8BFL - chains f and o of the 42 polymer chains in the assembly; structure by electron microscopy, 4.10 A resolution (low resolution: residue-level contacts below are approximate; hydrogen-bond / salt-bridge calls are withheld).

[Chain f (and o)]
Molecule: Major head protein
Organism: Klebsiella phage vB_KpM_FBKp24
Notes: chain o of this document is another copy of the same molecule, construct and numbering; everything in this record applies to it too
UniProtKB: A0A7U0GBA8 (A0A7U0GBA8_9CAUD); residues 28-597 here correspond to UniProt positions 193-762 (UniProt number = residue number + 165)
Chain sequence (570 residues; row label = number of the first residue in the row):
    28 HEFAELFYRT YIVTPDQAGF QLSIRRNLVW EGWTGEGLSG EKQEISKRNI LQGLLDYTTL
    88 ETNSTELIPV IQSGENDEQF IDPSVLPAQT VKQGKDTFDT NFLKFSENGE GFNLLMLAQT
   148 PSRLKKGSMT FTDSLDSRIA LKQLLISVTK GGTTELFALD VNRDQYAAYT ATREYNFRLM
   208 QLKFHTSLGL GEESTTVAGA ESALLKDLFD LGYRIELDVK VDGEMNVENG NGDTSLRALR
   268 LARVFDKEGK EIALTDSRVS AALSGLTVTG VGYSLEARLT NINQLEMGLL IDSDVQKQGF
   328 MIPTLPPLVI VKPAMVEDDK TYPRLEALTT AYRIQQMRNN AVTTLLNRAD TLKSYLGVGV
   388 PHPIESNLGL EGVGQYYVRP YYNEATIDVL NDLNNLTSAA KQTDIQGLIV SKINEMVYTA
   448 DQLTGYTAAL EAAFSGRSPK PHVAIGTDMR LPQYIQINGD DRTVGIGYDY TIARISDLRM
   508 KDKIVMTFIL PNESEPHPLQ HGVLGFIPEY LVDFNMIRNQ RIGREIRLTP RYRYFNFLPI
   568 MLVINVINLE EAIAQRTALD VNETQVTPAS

[How chain f and chain o interact]
Contacting residue pairs - 27 pairs, chain f then chain o:
  Trp60(f) - Phe158(o)
  Gly62(f) - Thr157(o)
  Gly62(f) - Phe158(o)
  Gly62(f) - Asp160(o)
  Glu63(f) - Leu142(o)
  Glu63(f) - Met156(o)
  Glu63(f) - Thr157(o)
  Glu63(f) - Phe158(o)
  Glu63(f) - Asp160(o)
  Gly64(f) - Ser155(o)
  Gly64(f) - Met156(o)
  Leu65(f) - Arg150(o)
  Leu65(f) - Leu151(o)
  Leu65(f) - Gly154(o)
  Leu65(f) - Ser155(o)
  Ser66(f) - Met143(o)
  Ser66(f) - Gln146(o)
  Gln70(f) - Asn258(o)
  Glu71(f) - Asn256(o)
  Glu71(f) - Asn258(o)
  Val322(f) - Arg200(o)
  Val322(f) - Asn203(o)
  Val322(f) - Phe204(o)
  Gln323(f) - Arg200(o)
  Gln323(f) - Tyr202(o)
  Gln323(f) - Asn203(o)
  Lys324(f) - Arg200(o)
Other interface residues (no listed pair), chain f (12 interface residues in all): Asp321
Other interface residues (no listed pair), chain o (21 interface residues in all): Asn140, Thr159, Glu201, Glu255

[Summary]
Chain f and chain o form an interface of 12 and 21 residues respectively.
Both chains are Major head protein (Klebsiella phage vB_KpM_FBKp24). Entry 8BFL (Jumbo Phage phi-kp24 empty
capsid hexamers) was determined by electron microscopy together with 8AU1 and 8BFK from the same study.
